Entry 7OXN (X-ray diffraction, 2.50 A resolution); this record covers chains H and K of the 3 polymer chains in the assembly.

# Chain H
Protein: TAP01 family antibody heavy chain
From: Homo sapiens
Notes: antibody fragment or engineered binder
Amino-acid sequence (219 residues; row label = number of the first residue in the row):
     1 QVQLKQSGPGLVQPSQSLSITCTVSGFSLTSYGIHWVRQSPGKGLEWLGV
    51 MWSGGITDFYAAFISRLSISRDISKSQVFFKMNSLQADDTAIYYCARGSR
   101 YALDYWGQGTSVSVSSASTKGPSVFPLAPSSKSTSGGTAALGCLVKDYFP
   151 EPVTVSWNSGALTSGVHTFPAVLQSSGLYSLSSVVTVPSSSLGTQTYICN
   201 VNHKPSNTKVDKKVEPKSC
Disordered / not traced: 134-136, 218-219
Disulfides: Cys-22/Cys-95, Cys-143/Cys-199

# Chain K
Protein: TAP01 family antibody light chain
From: Homo sapiens
Notes: antibody fragment or engineered binder
Amino-acid sequence (214 residues; each row starts with the number of its first residue):
     1 DIQMTQTTSSLSASLGDRVTISCRASQDISNYLNWYQQKPDGTVKLLIYY
    51 TSRLHSGVPSRFSGSGSGTDYSLTISNLEQEDIATYFCQQGNTLPPTFGG
   101 GTKLEIKRTVAAPSVFIFPPSDEQLKSGTASVVCLLNNFYPREAKVQWKV
   151 DNALQSGNSQESVTEQDSKDSTYSLSSTLTLSKADYEKHKVYACEVTHQG
   201 LSSPVTKSFNRGEC
Disordered / not traced: 214
Disulfides: Cys-23/Cys-88, Cys-134/Cys-194
Metal / ion sites: Zn2+: Asp-185, His-189 (shared with 2 residues of chain A)

# Chain H / chain K interface
Pairs across the interface (60; chain H residue first):
  Gln-39(H) / Gln-38(K)  hydrogen bond
  Gly-44(H) / Phe-87(K)
  Gly-44(H) / Gly-100(K)
  Leu-45(H) / Phe-87(K)  hydrophobic
  Leu-45(H) / Phe-98(K)
  Trp-47(H) / Pro-95(K)  hydrophobic
  Trp-47(H) / Pro-96(K)
  Asp-58(H) / Leu-94(K)
  Tyr-60(H) / Asp-1(K)  hydrogen bond
  Tyr-60(H) / Pro-95(K)  hydrophobic
  Tyr-94(H) / Gln-38(K)
  Tyr-94(H) / Gly-42(K)  hydrogen bond (side chain-backbone)
  Tyr-94(H) / Val-44(K)  hydrophobic
  Tyr-101(H) / Asn-34(K)  hydrogen bond (backbone-side chain)
  Tyr-101(H) / Tyr-49(K)  hydrophobic
  Tyr-101(H) / Arg-53(K)
  Ala-102(H) / Asn-34(K)
  Ala-102(H) / Tyr-36(K)
  Ala-102(H) / Leu-46(K)  hydrophobic
  Ala-102(H) / Tyr-49(K)  hydrophobic
  Leu-103(H) / Tyr-36(K)  hydrogen bond (backbone-side chain)
  Leu-103(H) / Leu-46(K)
  Asp-104(H) / Leu-46(K)
  Asp-104(H) / His-55(K)
  Tyr-105(H) / His-55(K)  hydrogen bond
  Trp-106(H) / Tyr-36(K)
  Trp-106(H) / Val-44(K)  hydrophobic
  Phe-125(H) / Ser-121(K)
  Phe-125(H) / Gln-124(K)
  Pro-126(H) / Ser-121(K)
  Pro-126(H) / Glu-123(K)
  Leu-127(H) / Phe-118(K)
  Leu-127(H) / Val-133(K)  hydrophobic
  Ala-128(H) / Phe-118(K)
  Ser-131(H) / Glu-213(K)
  Ala-140(H) / Phe-116(K)  hydrophobic
  Ala-140(H) / Phe-118(K)
  Ala-140(H) / Leu-135(K)  hydrophobic
  Leu-144(H) / Ser-131(K)
  Lys-146(H) / Gln-124(K)
  Lys-146(H) / Ser-131(K)
  Lys-146(H) / Thr-180(K)
  His-167(H) / Asn-137(K)
  His-167(H) / Asn-138(K)  hydrogen bond
  His-167(H) / Ser-174(K)
  Phe-169(H) / Leu-135(K)  hydrophobic
  Phe-169(H) / Ser-162(K)
  Phe-169(H) / Thr-164(K)
  Phe-169(H) / Ser-174(K)
  Phe-169(H) / Leu-175(K)
  Phe-169(H) / Ser-176(K)
  Pro-170(H) / Ser-162(K)  hydrogen bond (backbone-side chain)
  Pro-170(H) / Val-163(K)
  Val-172(H) / Gln-160(K)
  Val-172(H) / Glu-161(K)
  Leu-173(H) / Gln-160(K)
  Gln-174(H) / Gln-160(K)
  Val-184(H) / Leu-135(K)  hydrophobic
  Thr-186(H) / Asn-137(K)
  Lys-217(H) / Asp-122(K)  salt bridge
Other interface residues (no listed pair), chain H (41 interface residues in all): Val-37, Gly-42, Lys-43, Glu-46, Trp-52, Gln-108, Thr-138, Ala-139, Leu-141, Thr-168, Ser-182
Other interface residues (no listed pair), chain K (42 interface residues in all): Tyr-32, Tyr-50, Gly-99, Thr-129, Asp-167

# Overview
Chain H and chain K form an interface of 41 and 42 residues respectively; the contacts include 8 hydrogen
bonds and 1 salt bridge. Polar pairs include Lys-217(H)/Asp-122(K), Gln-39(H)/Gln-38(K) and
Tyr-60(H)/Asp-1(K). Asp-185(K) and His-189(K) form the Zn2+ site.
Here chain H is TAP01 family antibody heavy chain and chain K is TAP01 family antibody light chain, both from
Homo sapiens. Entry 7OXN (Crystal Structure of TAP01 in complex with cyclised amyloid beta peptide) was
determined by X-ray diffraction, deposited together with 7OW1.
